Entry 2JJ1 (X-ray diffraction, 2.70 A resolution); this record covers chains A and E of the 7 polymer chains in the assembly.

Chain A:
Protein: ATP synthase subunit alpha heart isoform
Source organism: Bos taurus
Notes: EC 3.6.1.34
UniProtKB: P19483 (ATPA_BOVIN); residues 2-510 here correspond to UniProt positions 45-553 (UniProt number = residue number + 43)
Amino-acid sequence (510 residues; row label = number of the first residue in the row):
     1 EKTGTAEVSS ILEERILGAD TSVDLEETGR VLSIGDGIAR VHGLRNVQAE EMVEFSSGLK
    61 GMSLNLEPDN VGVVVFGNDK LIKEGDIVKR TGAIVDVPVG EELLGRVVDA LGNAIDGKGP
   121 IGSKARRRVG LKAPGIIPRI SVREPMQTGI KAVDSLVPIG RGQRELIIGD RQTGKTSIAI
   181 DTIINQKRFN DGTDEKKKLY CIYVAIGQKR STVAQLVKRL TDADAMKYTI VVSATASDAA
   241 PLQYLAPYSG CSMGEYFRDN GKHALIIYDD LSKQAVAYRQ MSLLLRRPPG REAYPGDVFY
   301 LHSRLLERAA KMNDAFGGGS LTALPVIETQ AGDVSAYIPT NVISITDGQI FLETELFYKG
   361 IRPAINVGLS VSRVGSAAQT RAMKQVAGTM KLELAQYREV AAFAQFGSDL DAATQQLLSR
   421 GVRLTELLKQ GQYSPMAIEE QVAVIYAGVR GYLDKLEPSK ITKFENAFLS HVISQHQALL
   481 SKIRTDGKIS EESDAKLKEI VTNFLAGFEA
Unresolved in the structure: 1-23
Ion coordination: Mg2+: Thr176 (together with AMP-PNP)
Ligand contacts: AMP-PNP (ANP; phosphoaminophosphonic acid-adenylate ester): Asp170, Arg171, Gln172, Thr173, Gly174, Lys175, Thr176, Ser177, Glu328, Phe357, Arg362, Pro363, Gln430, Gly431, Gln432, Tyr433
Curated features (UniProtKB/Swiss-Prot):
  - binding site (ATP): Gln172, Gly174, Lys175, Thr176, Ser177, Gln430, Gln432
  - binding site (Mg(2+)): Thr176, Asp269
  - site: Ser370 (Required for activity)
  - modified residue: Ser10 (Phosphoserine), Ser22 (Phosphoserine), Ser33 (Phosphoserine), Ser63 (Phosphoserine), Lys80 (N6-acetyllysine), Lys83 (N6-acetyllysine), Lys89 (N6-acetyllysine), Thr91 (Phosphothreonine), Lys118 (N6-acetyllysine), Ser123 (Phosphoserine), Lys124 (N6-acetyllysine), Ser141 (Phosphoserine), Arg161 (Omega-N-methylarginine), Lys187 (N6-acetyllysine), Lys196 (N6-acetyllysine), Lys197 (N6-acetyllysine), Lys218 (N6-acetyllysine), Lys262 (N6-acetyllysine), Lys384 (N6-acetyllysine), Lys391 (N6-acetyllysine) and 5 more in UniProt
  - glycosylation: Ser33 (O-linked (GlcNAc) serine)

Chain E:
Protein: ATP synthase subunit beta
Source organism: Bos taurus
Notes: EC 3.6.1.34
UniProtKB: P00829 (ATPB_BOVIN); residues -3 to 478 here correspond to UniProt positions 47-528 (UniProt number = residue number + 50)
Amino-acid sequence (482 residues; row label = number of the first residue in the row; numbers below 1 keep their minus sign (Ala-3 is residue -3)):
    -3 AAQASPSPKA GATTGRIVAV IGAVVDVQFD EGLPPILNAL EVQGRETRLV LEVAQHLGES
    57 TVRTIAMDGT EGLVRGQKVL DSGAPIRIPV GPETLGRIMN VIGEPIDERG PIKTKQFAAI
   117 HAEAPEFVEM SVEQEILVTG IKVVDLLAPY AKGGKIGLFG GAGVGKTVLI MELINNVAKA
   177 HGGYSVFAGV GERTREGNDL YHEMIESGVI NLKDATSKVA LVYGQMNEPP GARARVALTG
   237 LTVAEYFRDQ EGQDVLLFID NIFRFTQAGS EVSALLGRIP SAVGYQPTLA TDMGTMQERI
   297 TTTKKGSITS VQAIYVPADD LTDPAPATTF AHLDATTVLS RAIAELGIYP AVDPLDSTSR
   357 IMDPNIVGSE HYDVARGVQK ILQDYKSLQD IIAILGMDEL SEEDKLTVSR ARKIQRFLSQ
   417 PFQVAEVFTG HLGKLVPLKE TIKGFQQILA GEYDHLPEQA FYMVGPIEEA VAKADKLAEE
   477 HS
Unresolved in the structure: -3 to 8, 475-478
Curated features (UniProtKB/Swiss-Prot):
  - binding site (ADP): Gly159, Val160, Gly161, Lys162, Thr163, Val164
  - binding site (ATP): Gly159, Gly161, Lys162, Thr163, Val164, Arg189
  - binding site (phosphate): Gly159, Val160, Gly161, Lys162, Thr163
  - binding site (Mg(2+)): Thr163, Glu188
  - modified residue: Lys74 (N6-acetyllysine), Lys111 (N6-acetyllysine), Lys148 (N6-acetyllysine), Lys209 (N6-acetyllysine), Lys214 (N6-acetyllysine), Thr262 (Phosphothreonine), Ser365 (Phosphoserine), Lys376 (N6-acetyllysine), Ser383 (Phosphoserine), Lys430 (N6-acetyllysine), Lys435 (N6-acetyllysine), Lys472 (N6-acetyllysine)
  - glycosylation: Ser56 (O-linked (GlcNAc) serine)

Interface between chain A and chain E:
Pairs across the interface - 83 pairs, chain A then chain E:
  Gly43(A) with Arg71(E), hydrogen bond (backbone-side chain)
  Leu44(A) with Arg71(E), hydrogen bond (backbone-side chain)
  Arg45(A) with Val70(E); Arg71(E)
  Asn46(A) with Val70(E)
  Val47(A) with Leu69(E); Val70(E)
  Gln48(A) with Gly68(E); Leu69(E); Val70(E)
  Ala49(A) with Val16(E), hydrophobic; Thr66(E); Glu67(E); Gly68(E), hydrogen bond (backbone-backbone); Leu69(E), hydrogen bond (backbone-backbone)
  Glu50(A) with Glu67(E)
  Leu64(A) with Val16(E)
  Asn65(A) with Val16(E); Ile17(E)
  Leu66(A) with Ala15(E); Val16(E), hydrogen bond (backbone-backbone); Leu69(E); Arg71(E)
  Glu67(A) with Val14(E); Arg71(E), hydrogen bond (backbone-side chain)
  Pro68(A) with Val14(E); Ala15(E)
  Asn70(A) with Arg71(E), hydrogen bond (backbone-side chain)
  Val71(A) with Arg71(E)
  Lys132(A) with Asp64(E), salt bridge
  Ala133(A) with Asn223(E)
  Pro134(A) with Thr190(E)
  Gly135(A) with Thr190(E)
  Ile136(A) with Ile102(E); Thr190(E); Gly193(E); Asn194(E); Tyr219(E), hydrophobic; Gln221(E)
  Ile137(A) with Ile102(E); Asp103(E); Glu104(E); Tyr197(E), hydrophobic
  Arg139(A) with Thr190(E); Arg191(E); Asn194(E)
  Ser141(A) with Asp195(E), hydrogen bond
  Val142(A) with Arg191(E)
  Arg164(A) with Arg189(E)
  Arg287(A) with Ile17(E); Gly18(E)
  Pro288(A) with Ala270(E); Gly273(E)
  Gly296(A) with Pro226(E); Glu267(E); Ala270(E); Leu271(E)
  Asp297(A) with Leu271(E)
  Phe299(A) with Met222(E), hydrophobic; Arg229(E)
  Tyr300(A) with Gly65(E); Asn223(E); Glu224(E); Pro225(E); Pro226(E)
  Ser303(A) with Met222(E), hydrogen bond (side chain-backbone); Asn223(E)
  Arg304(A) with Asn223(E)
  Glu307(A) with Arg189(E); Thr190(E), hydrogen bond (side chain-backbone); Asn223(E)
  Ser335(A) with Ala314(E), hydrogen bond (side chain-backbone)
  Ser344(A) with Arg189(E), hydrogen bond (backbone-side chain); Met222(E)
  Ile345(A) with Arg189(E), hydrogen bond (backbone-side chain); Met222(E), hydrophobic
  Thr346(A) with Arg189(E)
  Asp347(A) with Arg191(E), salt bridge; Glu192(E)
  Arg373(A) with Ala158(E); Arg189(E); Glu192(E), salt bridge
  Val374(A) with Arg191(E)
Other interface residues (no listed pair), chain A (44 interface residues in all): Ile140, Pro289, Arg291
Other interface residues (no listed pair), chain E (44 interface residues in all): Thr43, Ile94, Glu188, Arg260, Pro276, Val279

Summary:
The chain A/chain E interface involves 44 residues from each chain, with 13 hydrogen bonds and 3 salt bridges.
Polar contacts include Lys132(A)-Asp64(E), Asp347(A)-Arg191(E) and Arg373(A)-Glu192(E). Ligands of chain A:
AMP-PNP.
Chain A is ATP synthase subunit alpha heart isoform and chain E is ATP synthase subunit beta, both from Bos
taurus; the structure, The Structure of F1-ATPase inhibited by piceatannol, was determined by X-ray
diffraction together with 2JIZ and 2JJ2 from the same study.
